5JHN - chains A and F of the 4 polymer chains in the assembly; structure by X-ray diffraction, 1.67 A resolution.

# Chain A
Name: Histone-lysine N-methyltransferase EHMT2
Source organism: Homo sapiens
Notes: EC 2.1.1.-, 2.1.1.43
UniProt: Q96KQ7 (EHMT2_HUMAN), isoform Q96KQ7-2; residues 916-1189 here correspond to UniProt positions 882-1155 (UniProt number = residue number - 34)
Sequence (274 residues; each row starts with the number of its first residue):
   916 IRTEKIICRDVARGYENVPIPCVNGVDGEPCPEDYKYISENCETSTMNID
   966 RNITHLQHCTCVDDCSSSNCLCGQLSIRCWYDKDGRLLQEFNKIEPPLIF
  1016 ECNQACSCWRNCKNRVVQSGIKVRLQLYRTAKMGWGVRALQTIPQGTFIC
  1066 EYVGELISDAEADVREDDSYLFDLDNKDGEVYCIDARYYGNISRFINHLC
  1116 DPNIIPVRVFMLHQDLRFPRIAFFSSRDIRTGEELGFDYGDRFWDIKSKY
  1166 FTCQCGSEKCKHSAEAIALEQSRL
Disordered / not traced: 1189
Ion coordination: Zn2+ site 1: Cys974, Cys976, Cys980, Cys985; Zn2+ site 2: Cys974, Cys987, Cys1017, Cys1021; Zn2+ site 3: Cys980, Cys1017, Cys1023, Cys1027; Zn2+ site 4: Cys1115, Cys1168, Cys1170, Cys1175
Ligand contacts: S-adenosylmethionine (SAM): Met1048, Gly1049, Trp1050, Ser1084, Tyr1085, Arg1109, Phe1110, Ile1111, Asn1112, His1113, Tyr1154, Phe1158, Trp1159, Lys1162, Phe1166, Thr1167, Cys1168, Gln1169, Cys1170
UniProt features mapped onto this chain:
  - binding site (Zn(2+)): Cys1021

# Chain F
Name: Histone H3.1 peptide with K9A mutation
Sequence (11 residues; row label = number of the first residue in the row):
     3 TKQTARASTGG
Disordered / not traced: 3, 12-13

# How chain A and chain F interact
Residue-residue contacts - 36 pairs, chain A then chain F:
  Asp1074(A) - Lys4(F)  salt bridge
  Asp1074(A) - Arg8(F)  salt bridge
  Ala1077(A) - Thr6(F)  hydrogen bond (backbone-side chain)
  Ala1077(A) - Arg8(F)
  Asp1078(A) - Lys4(F)
  Asp1078(A) - Gln5(F)  hydrogen bond (side chain-backbone)
  Asp1078(A) - Thr6(F)
  Asp1078(A) - Arg8(F)  salt bridge
  Arg1080(A) - Thr6(F)
  Asp1083(A) - Thr6(F)
  Asp1083(A) - Ala7(F)  hydrogen bond (side chain-backbone)
  Leu1086(A) - Thr6(F)
  Leu1086(A) - Ala7(F)
  Leu1086(A) - Arg8(F)
  Leu1086(A) - Ala9(F)  hydrogen bond (backbone-backbone)
  Phe1087(A) - Ala9(F)
  Asp1088(A) - Lys4(F)  salt bridge
  Asp1088(A) - Arg8(F)  salt bridge
  Asp1088(A) - Ala9(F)  hydrogen bond (backbone-backbone)
  Asn1091(A) - Ser10(F)
  Asn1091(A) - Thr11(F)
  Pro1121(A) - Thr11(F)
  Arg1123(A) - Thr11(F)  hydrogen bond
  Asp1153(A) - Ser10(F)
  Tyr1154(A) - Ala9(F)
  Tyr1154(A) - Ser10(F)  hydrogen bond (backbone-backbone)
  Arg1157(A) - Lys4(F)
  Arg1157(A) - Ala7(F)
  Arg1157(A) - Arg8(F)  hydrogen bond (backbone-backbone)
  Arg1157(A) - Ser10(F)
  Phe1158(A) - Ala7(F)
  Phe1158(A) - Arg8(F)  hydrogen bond (backbone-backbone)
  Ile1161(A) - Lys4(F)
  Ile1161(A) - Thr6(F)
  Ile1161(A) - Ala7(F)
  Lys1162(A) - Ala7(F)
Also at the interface, not in a pair above, chain A (19 interface residues in all): Cys1098, Phe1152

# Overview
19 residues of chain A face 8 of chain F across their interface; the contacts include 9 hydrogen bonds and 5
salt bridges. Polar contacts include Asp1074(A)-Lys4(F), Asp1074(A)-Arg8(F) and Asp1078(A)-Arg8(F). Ligands of
chain A: S-adenosylmethionine. UniProt lists Zn2+-binding residue Cys1021(A) on chain A.
Here chain A is Histone-lysine N-methyltransferase EHMT2 (Homo sapiens) and chain F is Histone H3.1 peptide
with K9A mutation. Entry 5JHN (Structure of G9a SET-domain with Histone H3K9Ala mutant peptide and bound
S-adenosylmethionine) was determined by X-ray diffraction together with 5JIY, 5JIN and 5JJ0 from the same
study.
